Entry 2JJQ (X-ray diffraction, 1.80 A resolution); this record covers chain A.

[Chain A]
Molecule: Uncharacterized RNA methyltransferase pyrab10780
Source organism: Pyrococcus abyssi
Notes: EC 2.1.1.-
UniProt: Q9UZR7 (Y1078_PYRAB); numbering as in UniProt (aligned over 1-405)
Sequence (425 residues; numbered -19 to 405; the number before each row is that of its first residue; numbers below 1 keep their minus sign (Met-19 is residue -19)):
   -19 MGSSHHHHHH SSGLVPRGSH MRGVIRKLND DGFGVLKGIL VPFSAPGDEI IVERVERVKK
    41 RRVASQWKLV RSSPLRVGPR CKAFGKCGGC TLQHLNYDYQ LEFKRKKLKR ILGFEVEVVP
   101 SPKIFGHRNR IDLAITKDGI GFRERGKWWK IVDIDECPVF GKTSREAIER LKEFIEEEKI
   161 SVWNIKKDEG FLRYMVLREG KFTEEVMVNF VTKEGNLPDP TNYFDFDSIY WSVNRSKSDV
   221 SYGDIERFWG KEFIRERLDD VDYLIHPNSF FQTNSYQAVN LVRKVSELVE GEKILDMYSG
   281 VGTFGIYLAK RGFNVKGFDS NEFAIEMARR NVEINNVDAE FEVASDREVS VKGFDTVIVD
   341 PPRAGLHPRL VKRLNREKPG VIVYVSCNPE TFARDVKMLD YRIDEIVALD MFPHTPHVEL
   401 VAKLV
Unresolved in the structure: -19 to 0, 58-68, 125-126
Residues lining bound ligands: S-adenosylhomocysteine (SAH): Phe250, Gln252, Met277, Tyr278, Ser279, Gly280, Val281, Thr283, Phe284, Asp299, Ser300, Asn301, Ala324, Ser325, Asp326, Asp340, Pro341, Pro342
Curated features (UniProtKB/Swiss-Prot):
  - active site: Cys367 (Nucleophile), Glu399 (Proton acceptor)
  - binding site ([4Fe-4S] cluster): Cys61, Cys67, Cys70, Cys137
  - binding site (S-adenosyl-L-methionine): Gln252, Tyr278, Thr283, Asp299, Ser300, Asp326, Asp340
From the paper describing this entry:
  - binding site for S-adenosylhomocysteine: Gln252, Tyr278, Thr283, Asp299, Ser300, Asp326, Pro342
  - catalytic residues: Gln252, Asp340, Pro341, Arg343, Cys367, Glu399 (by similarity / conservation)
  - conformationally variable residues (order/disorder transition): Gly58 to Gly68

[Summary]
Bound to chain A: S-adenosylhomocysteine. UniProt lists active-site residues Cys367 and Glu399, 4 [4Fe-4S]
cluster-binding residues and 7 S-adenosyl-L-methionine-binding residues. From the paper: catalytic residues
Gln252, Asp340 and Pro341 among others; a binding site for S-adenosylhomocysteine at Gln252, Tyr278 and Thr283
among others.
Chain A is Uncharacterized RNA methyltransferase pyrab10780 (Pyrococcus abyssi); the structure, The crystal
structure of Pyrococcus abyssi tRNA (uracil-54, C5)- methyltransferase in complex with
S-adenosyl-L-homocysteine, was determined by X-ray diffraction (same publication as 2VS1).
